PDB entry 7Y41 | electron microscopy, 4.10 A resolution (low resolution: residue-level contacts below are approximate; hydrogen-bond / salt-bridge calls are withheld) | chains A and O of the 33 polymer chains in the assembly

Chain A:
Molecule: 23S ribosomal RNA
Source organism: Mycolicibacterium smegmatis MC2 155
Sequence (3120 nucleotides; row label = number of the first residue in the row):
     1 UAAGUGUUUA AGGGCGCAUG GUGGAUGCCU UGGCACUGGG AGCCGAUGAA GGACGUAGGA
    61 GGCUGCGAUA AGCCUCGGGG AGCUGUCAAC CGAGCGUUGA UCCGAGGAUG UCCGAAUGGG
   121 GAAACCCGGC ACGAGUGAUG UCGUGUCACC AGGCGCUGAA UAUAUAGGCG UCUGGGGGGA
   181 ACGCGGGGAA GUGAAACAUC UCAGUACCCG UAGGAAGAGA AAACAAAAUG UGAUUCCGUG
   241 AGUAGUGGCG AGCGAAAGCG GAGGAUGGCU AAACCGUAUG CAUGUGAUAC CGGGUAGGGG
   301 UUGUGUGUGC GGGGUUGUGG GACCUAUCUU UCCGGCUCUA CCUGGCUGGA GGGCAGUGAG
   361 AAAAUGUUGU GGUUAGCGGA AAUGGCUUGG GAUGGCCUGC CGUAGACGGU GAGAGCCCGG
   421 UACGUGAAAA CCCGACGUCU GUCUUGAUGG UGUUCCCGAG UAGCAGCGGG CCCGUGGAAU
   481 CUGCUGUGAA UCUGCCGGGA CCACCCGGUA AGCCUGAAUA CUUCCCAGUG ACCGAUAGCG
   541 GAUUAGUACC GUGAGGGAAU GGUGAAAAGU ACCCCGGGAG GGGAGUGAAA GAGUACCUGA
   601 AACCGUGCGC UUACAAUCCG UCAGAGCCCU CGACGUGUCG UGGGGUGAUG GCGUGCCUUU
   661 UGAAGAAUGA GCCUGCGAGU CAGGGACAUG UCGCGAGGUU AACCCGGGUG GGGUAGCCGC
   721 AGCGAAAGCG AGUCUGAAUA GGGCGUAUCC ACACAAGAGU GUGUGGUGUA GUGGUGUGUU
   781 CUGGACCCGA AGCGGAGUGA UCUACCCAUG GCCAGGGUGA AGCGCGGGUA AGACCGCGUG
   841 GAGGCCCGAA CCCACUUAGG UUGAAGACUG AGGGGAUGAG CUGUGGGUAG GGGUGAAAGG
   901 CCAAUCAAAC UCCGUGAUAG CUGGUUCUCC CCGAAAUGCA UUUAGGUGCA GCGUCGCAUG
   961 UUUCUUGCCG GAGGUAGAGC UACUGGAUGG CCGAUGGGCC CCACAGGGUU ACUGACGUCA
  1021 GCCAAACUCC GAAUGCCGGU AAGUCCAAGA GUGCGGCAGU GAGACGGCGG GGGAUAAGCU
  1081 CCGUGCGUCG AGAGGGAAAC AGCCCAGAUC GCCGGCUAAG GCCCCUAAGC GUGUGCUAAG
  1141 UGGAAAAGGA UGUGCAGUCG CGAAGACAAC CAGGAGGUUG GCUUAGAAGC AGCCACCCUU
  1201 GAAAGAGUGC GUAAUAGCUC ACUGGUCAAG UGAUUGUGCG CCGAUAAUGU AGCGGGGCUC
  1261 AAGCACACCG CCGAAGCCGC GGCAGCCAAC GUGUUGGCUG GGUAGGGGAG CGUCCUGCAU
  1321 CCGGUGAAGC CGCCGAGUGA UCGAGUGGUG GAGGGUGUGG GAGUGAGAAU GCAGGCAUGA
  1381 GUAGCGAUUA GGCAAGUGAG AACCUUGCCC GCCGAAAGAC CAAGGGUUCC UGGGCCAGGC
  1441 CAGUCCGCCC AGGGUGAGUC GGGACCUAAG GCGAGGCCGA CAGGCGUAGU CGAUGGACAA
  1501 CGGGUUGAUA UUCCCGUACC CGUGUAUGUG CGUCCAUGAU GAAUCAGCGG UACUAACCAU
  1561 CCAAAACCAC CGUGACCGCA CCUUUCGGGG UGUGGCGUUG GUGGGGCUGC AUGGGACCUU
  1621 CGUUGGUAGU AGUCAAGCGA UGGGGUGACG CAGGAAGGUA GCCGUACCGG UCAGUGGUAA
  1681 UACCGGGGUA AGCCUGUAGG GAGUCAGAUA GGUAAAUCCG UCUGGCAUAU AUCCUGAGAG
  1741 GUGAUGCAUA GCCGAGUGAG GCGAAUUCGG UGAUCCUAUG CUGCCGAGAA AAGCCUCUAG
  1801 CGAGGACAUA CACGGCCCGU ACCCCAAACC AACACAGGUG GUCAGGUAGA GAAUACUAAG
  1861 GCGUACGAGU GAACUAUGGU UAAGGAACUC GGCAAAAUGC CCCCGUAACU UCGGGAGAAG
  1921 GGGGACCCAC AUGGCGUGUA AGCCUUUACG GCCCAAGCGU GAGUGGGUGG CACAAACCAG
  1981 UGAGAAGCGA CUGUUUACUA AAAACACAGG UCCGUGCGAA GUCGCAAGAC GAUGUAUACG
  2041 GACUGACGCC UGCCCGGUGC UGGAAGGUUA AGAGGACCCG UUAACUCCCU UUGGGGGUGA
  2101 AGCGGAGAAU UUAAGCCCCA GUAAACGGCG GUGGUAACUA UAACCAUCCU AAGGUAGCGA
  2161 AAUUCCUUGU CGGGUAAGUU CCGACCUGCA CGAAUGGCGU AACGACUUCU CAACUGUCUC
  2221 AACCAUAGAC UCGGCGAAAU UGCACUACGA GUAAAGAUGC UCGUUACGCG CGGCAGGACG
  2281 AAAAGACCCC GGGACCUUCA CUACAACUUG GUAUUGGUGC UCGAUACGGU UUGUGUAGGA
  2341 UAGGUGGGAG ACUGUGAAGC UCACACGCCA GUGUGGGUGG AGUCGUUGUU GAAAUACCAC
  2401 UCUGAUCGUA UUGGGCCUCU AACCUCGGAC CGUAUAUCCG GUUCAGGGAC AGUGCCUGGU
  2461 GGGUAGUUUA ACUGGGGCGG UUGCCUCCUA AAAUGUAACG GAGGCGCCCA AAGGUUCCCU
  2521 CAACCUGGAC GGCAAUCAGG UGUUGAGUGU AAGUGCACAA GGGAGCUUGA CUGCGAGACG
  2581 GACAUGUCGA GCAGGGACGA AAGUCGGGAC UAGUGAUCCG GCACCUCUGA GUGGAAGGGG
  2641 UGUCGCUCAA CGGAUAAAAG GUACCCCGGG GAUAACAGGC UGAUCUUCCC CAAGAGUCCA
  2701 UAUCGACGGG AUGGUUUGGC ACCUCGAUGU CGGCUCGUCG CAUCCUGGGG CUGGAGCAGG
  2761 UCCCAAGGGU UGGGCUGUUC GCCCAUUAAA GCGGCACGCG AGCUGGGUUU AGAACGUCGU
  2821 GAGACAGUUC GGUCUCUAUC CGCCGCGCGC GUCAGAAGCU UGAGGAAACC UGUCCCUAGU
  2881 ACGAGAGGAC CGGGACGGAC GAACCUCUGG UAUACCAGUU GUCCCACCAG GGGCACGGCU
  2941 GGAUAGCCAC GUUCGGACAG GAUAACCGCU GAAAGCAUCU AAGCGGGAAA CCUCUUCCAA
  3001 GACCAGGCUU CUCACCCUCU AGGAGGGAUA AGGCCCCCCG CAGACCACGG GAUUGAUAGA
  3061 CCAGACCUGG AAGCCUAGUA AUAGGUGCAG GGAACUGGCA CUAACCGGCC GAAAACUUAC
Disordered / not traced: 1
Bound ions: Mg2+ site 1: G12, G13; Mg2+ site 2: C28, G1354; Mg2+ site 3: C43, G214; Mg2+ site 4 near G55 (its only coordinating residue here); Mg2+ site 5 near U69 (its only coordinating residue here); Mg2+ site 6 near U117 (its only coordinating residue here); Mg2+ site 7 near G152 (its only coordinating residue here); Mg2+ site 8: A159, U163; Mg2+ site 9: G191, U2467; Mg2+ site 10: G191, U192; Mg2+ site 11: A196, C197; Mg2+ site 12 near C202 (its only coordinating residue here); 278 more Mg2+ sites not listed
Reported in the primary citation:
  - contacts within the chain: A2003-A2162 (pi stacking)

Chain O:
Name: 50S ribosomal protein L17
Source organism: Mycolicibacterium smegmatis MC2 155
UniProt: A0QSL9 (RL17_MYCS2); numbering as in UniProt (aligned over 1-199)
Chain sequence (199 residues; numbered 1 to 199; the number before each row is that of its first residue):
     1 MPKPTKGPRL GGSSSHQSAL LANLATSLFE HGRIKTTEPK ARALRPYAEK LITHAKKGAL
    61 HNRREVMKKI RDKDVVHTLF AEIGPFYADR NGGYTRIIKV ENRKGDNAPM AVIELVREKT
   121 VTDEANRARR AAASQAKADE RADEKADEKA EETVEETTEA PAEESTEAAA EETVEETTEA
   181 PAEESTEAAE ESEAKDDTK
Disordered / not traced: 1, 120-199

How chain A and chain O interact:
Pairs across the interface (101):
  A1390(A) - His16(O)
  G1391(A) - His16(O)
  G1391(A) - Asn23(O)
  G1392(A) - Leu20(O)
  G1392(A) - Leu24(O)
  C1393(A) - Leu24(O)
  C1393(A) - Ser27(O)
  C1393(A) - His31(O)
  C1393(A) - Ile34(O)
  C1393(A) - Lys35(O)
  C1393(A) - Thr36(O)
  A1394(A) - His31(O)
  A1394(A) - Ile34(O)
  A1394(A) - Lys35(O)
  G1400(A) - Lys104(O)
  A1401(A) - Lys104(O)
  A1402(A) - Arg103(O)
  A1402(A) - Lys104(O)
  A1402(A) - Gly105(O)
  A1402(A) - Asp106(O)
  C1409(A) - Asn23(O)
  C1410(A) - Ala19(O)
  C1410(A) - Asn23(O)
  C1410(A) - Arg71(O)
  G1411(A) - Arg71(O)
  G1674(A) - Lys73(O)
  G1674(A) - Asp74(O)
  G1674(A) - His77(O)
  U1675(A) - Leu60(O)
  U1675(A) - Arg63(O)
  U1675(A) - Arg64(O)
  U1675(A) - Met67(O)
  U1675(A) - Lys73(O)
  G1676(A) - Leu60(O)
  G1676(A) - Arg64(O)
  G1867(A) - Arg103(O)
  G1867(A) - Asp106(O)
  A1868(A) - Arg103(O)
  A1868(A) - Asp106(O)
  A1868(A) - Ala108(O)
  G1869(A) - Thr37(O)
  G1869(A) - Pro39(O)
  G1869(A) - Lys40(O)
  U1870(A) - Pro8(O)
  G1871(A) - Lys6(O)
  G1871(A) - Gly7(O)
  A2225(A) - Arg9(O)
  U2226(A) - Pro8(O)
  U2226(A) - Arg9(O)
  U2226(A) - Gly12(O)
  C2232(A) - Asn107(O)
  G2233(A) - Gly105(O)
  G2233(A) - Asp106(O)
  G2233(A) - Asn107(O)
  U2913(A) - Arg9(O)
  U2913(A) - Ser14(O)
  A2914(A) - Pro4(O)
  A2914(A) - Thr5(O)
  A2914(A) - Arg9(O)
  A2914(A) - Ser14(O)
  A2914(A) - Gln17(O)
  A2914(A) - Leu21(O)
  C2925(A) - Lys73(O)
  A2926(A) - Lys73(O)
  A2929(A) - Arg64(O)
  G2930(A) - Arg64(O)
  G2931(A) - Lys68(O)
  G2932(A) - Lys68(O)
  G2932(A) - Arg71(O)
  G2933(A) - Arg71(O)
  C2934(A) - Ser15(O)
  C3039(A) - Arg42(O)
  G3043(A) - Lys6(O)
  G3059(A) - Arg45(O)
  G3059(A) - Gly93(O)
  A3060(A) - Pro2(O)
  A3060(A) - Glu49(O)
  A3060(A) - Gly92(O)
  A3060(A) - Gly93(O)
  C3061(A) - Lys50(O)
  C3061(A) - Thr53(O)
  C3061(A) - Asn91(O)
  C3061(A) - Gly92(O)
  A3071(A) - His61(O)
  A3072(A) - Arg64(O)
  G3073(A) - Arg64(O)
  G3090(A) - His61(O)
  G3092(A) - His54(O)
  A3093(A) - Pro2(O)
  A3093(A) - Lys3(O)
  A3093(A) - Lys50(O)
  A3094(A) - Lys3(O)
  C3101(A) - Arg90(O)
  C3101(A) - Asn91(O)
  C3101(A) - Gly92(O)
  C3101(A) - Gly93(O)
  U3102(A) - Arg45(O)
  U3102(A) - Gly93(O)
  U3102(A) - Thr95(O)
  U3102(A) - Arg96(O)
  A3103(A) - Arg96(O)
Interface residues without a listed pair, chain A (55 interface residues in all): A1673, A2227, C3037, C3038, C3041, C3062, G3091
Interface residues without a listed pair, chain O (64 interface residues in all): Leu10, Arg33, Ala43, Pro46, Lys57, Glu65, Tyr94, Lys99, Pro109, Val116

In short:
55 residues of chain A and 64 residues of chain O are in contact. The Mg2+ site 1 is built by G12(A) and
G13(A). C28(A) and G1354(A) coordinate Mg2+ site 2. From the paper: contacts within the chain involving
A2162(A) and A2003(A).
Chain A is 23S ribosomal RNA and chain O is 50S ribosomal protein L17, both from Mycolicibacterium smegmatis
MC2 155; the structure, Mycobacterium smegmatis 50S ribosomal subunit from Log Phase of growth, was determined
by electron microscopy (same publication as 7XAM).
